1XXJ - chains A and C of the 4 polymer chains in the assembly; structure by X-ray diffraction, 2.80 A resolution.

[Chain A (and C)]
Name: Uricase
Source organism: Aspergillus flavus
Notes: EC 1.7.3.3; chain C of this document is another copy of the same molecule, construct and numbering; everything in this record applies to it too
UniProt: Q00511 (URIC_ASPFL); residue numbers follow UniProt; this construct covers 1-301
Chain sequence (301 residues; each row starts with the number of its first residue):
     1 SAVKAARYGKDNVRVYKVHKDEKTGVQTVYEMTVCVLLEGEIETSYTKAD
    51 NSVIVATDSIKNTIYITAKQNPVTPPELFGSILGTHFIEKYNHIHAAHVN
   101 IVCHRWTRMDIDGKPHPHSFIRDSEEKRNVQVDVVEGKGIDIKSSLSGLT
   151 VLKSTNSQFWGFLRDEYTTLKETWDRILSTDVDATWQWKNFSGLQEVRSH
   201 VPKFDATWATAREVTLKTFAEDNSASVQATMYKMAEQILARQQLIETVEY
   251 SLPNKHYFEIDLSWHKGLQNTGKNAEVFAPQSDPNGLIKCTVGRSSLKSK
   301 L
Unresolved in the structure: 296-301
Sequence notes: modified residue (1)
Modified residues: Ser-1 (n-acetyl-serine; SAC)
Ligand contacts:
  - 5-amino-6-nitropyrimidine-2,4(1h,3h)-dione (UNC), molecule 1: Tyr-8, Ile-54, Ala-56, Thr-57, Asp-58
  - 5-amino-6-nitropyrimidine-2,4(1h,3h)-dione (UNC), molecule 2: Phe-159, Leu-170, Arg-176, Ser-226, Val-227, Gln-228, Asn-254, His-256, Ile-288

[Chain A / chain C interface]
Residue-residue contacts (123; chain A residue first):
  Arg-14(A) / Pro-280(C)
  Arg-14(A) / Gln-281(C)
  Arg-14(A) / Ser-282(C)  hydrogen bond
  Val-15(A) / Phe-278(C)
  Val-15(A) / Pro-280(C)
  Tyr-16(A) / Ser-154(C)
  Tyr-16(A) / Ile-177(C)  hydrophobic
  Tyr-16(A) / Tyr-257(C)  hydrophobic
  Tyr-16(A) / Glu-276(C)
  Tyr-16(A) / Val-277(C)
  Tyr-16(A) / Phe-278(C)  hydrogen bond (backbone-backbone)
  Tyr-16(A) / Pro-280(C)  hydrophobic
  Lys-17(A) / Glu-276(C)
  Lys-17(A) / Val-277(C)
  Val-18(A) / Ala-275(C)
  Val-18(A) / Glu-276(C)  hydrogen bond (backbone-backbone)
  Gln-27(A) / Ser-154(C)  hydrogen bond
  Gln-27(A) / Thr-155(C)
  Val-29(A) / Leu-152(C)  hydrophobic
  Val-29(A) / Ser-154(C)
  Glu-31(A) / Tyr-257(C)  hydrogen bond
  Glu-31(A) / Pro-280(C)
  Asn-62(A) / Trp-264(C)
  Tyr-65(A) / Val-277(C)  hydrophobic
  Tyr-65(A) / Ala-279(C)
  Ile-66(A) / Leu-262(C)  hydrophobic
  Ile-66(A) / Trp-264(C)  hydrophobic
  Ile-66(A) / His-265(C)
  Ala-68(A) / Val-277(C)
  Lys-69(A) / Gln-269(C)  hydrogen bond (side chain-backbone)
  Lys-69(A) / Asn-270(C)
  Lys-69(A) / Asn-274(C)  hydrogen bond (side chain-backbone)
  Lys-69(A) / Glu-276(C)  salt bridge
  Lys-69(A) / Val-277(C)
  Gln-70(A) / Leu-268(C)
  Trp-106(A) / Thr-150(C)
  Trp-106(A) / Val-151(C)
  Trp-106(A) / Leu-152(C)  hydrophobic
  Trp-106(A) / Tyr-257(C)
  Met-109(A) / Val-151(C)  hydrophobic
  Met-109(A) / Leu-216(C)  hydrophobic
  Met-109(A) / Phe-219(C)  hydrophobic
  Ile-111(A) / Lys-217(C)
  Ile-111(A) / Ala-220(C)  hydrophobic
  Ile-111(A) / Glu-221(C)
  Asp-112(A) / Lys-217(C)  salt bridge
  Asp-112(A) / Glu-221(C)
  His-116(A) / Ala-220(C)  hydrogen bond (side chain-backbone)
  His-118(A) / Leu-152(C)
  His-118(A) / Lys-153(C)
  His-118(A) / Ser-154(C)  hydrogen bond (backbone-backbone)
  His-118(A) / Thr-155(C)
  His-118(A) / Asn-156(C)
  His-118(A) / Ala-220(C)
  Ser-119(A) / Leu-152(C)
  Ser-119(A) / Lys-153(C)
  Ser-119(A) / Ala-220(C)
  Phe-120(A) / Val-151(C)
  Phe-120(A) / Leu-152(C)  hydrogen bond (backbone-backbone)
  Ile-121(A) / Leu-149(C)  hydrophobic
  Ile-121(A) / Thr-150(C)
  Ile-121(A) / Val-151(C)  hydrophobic
  Arg-122(A) / Thr-150(C)  hydrogen bond (backbone-backbone)
  Asp-123(A) / Asp-123(C)
  Asp-123(A) / Ser-124(C)
  Leu-149(A) / Ile-121(C)  hydrophobic
  Thr-150(A) / Trp-106(C)
  Thr-150(A) / Ile-121(C)
  Thr-150(A) / Arg-122(C)  hydrogen bond (backbone-backbone)
  Val-151(A) / Trp-106(C)
  Val-151(A) / Phe-120(C)
  Val-151(A) / Ile-121(C)  hydrophobic
  Leu-152(A) / Trp-106(C)  hydrophobic
  Leu-152(A) / Ser-119(C)
  Leu-152(A) / Phe-120(C)  hydrogen bond (backbone-backbone)
  Lys-153(A) / His-118(C)
  Lys-153(A) / Ser-119(C)
  Ser-154(A) / Tyr-16(C)
  Ser-154(A) / Gln-27(C)
  Ser-154(A) / Val-29(C)
  Ser-154(A) / His-118(C)  hydrogen bond (backbone-backbone)
  Ser-154(A) / Phe-120(C)
  Thr-155(A) / Gln-27(C)
  Thr-155(A) / His-118(C)
  Asn-156(A) / His-118(C)
  Asp-175(A) / Lys-20(C)  salt bridge
  Ile-177(A) / Tyr-16(C)  hydrophobic
  Leu-216(A) / Met-109(C)
  Leu-216(A) / Ile-111(C)
  Lys-217(A) / Ile-111(C)
  Lys-217(A) / Asp-112(C)  salt bridge
  Ala-220(A) / Met-109(C)  hydrophobic
  Ala-220(A) / Ile-111(C)  hydrophobic
  Ala-220(A) / His-116(C)  hydrogen bond (backbone-side chain)
  Ala-220(A) / Ser-119(C)
  Glu-221(A) / Ile-111(C)
  Tyr-257(A) / Tyr-16(C)  hydrophobic
  Tyr-257(A) / Glu-31(C)  hydrogen bond
  Tyr-257(A) / Trp-106(C)
  Ile-260(A) / Tyr-65(C)  hydrophobic
  Leu-262(A) / Ile-66(C)  hydrophobic
  Trp-264(A) / Asn-62(C)
  His-265(A) / Ile-66(C)
  Leu-268(A) / Lys-69(C)
  Gln-269(A) / Lys-69(C)  hydrogen bond (backbone-side chain)
  Asn-270(A) / Lys-69(C)
  Asn-274(A) / Lys-69(C)  hydrogen bond (backbone-side chain)
  Ala-275(A) / Val-18(C)
  Glu-276(A) / Tyr-16(C)
  Glu-276(A) / Lys-17(C)
  Glu-276(A) / Val-18(C)  hydrogen bond (backbone-backbone)
  Glu-276(A) / Lys-69(C)  salt bridge
  Val-277(A) / Tyr-16(C)
  Val-277(A) / Lys-17(C)
  Val-277(A) / Ala-68(C)
  Val-277(A) / Lys-69(C)
  Phe-278(A) / Val-15(C)
  Phe-278(A) / Tyr-16(C)  hydrogen bond (backbone-backbone)
  Pro-280(A) / Arg-14(C)
  Pro-280(A) / Val-15(C)
  Pro-280(A) / Tyr-16(C)  hydrophobic
  Gln-281(A) / Arg-14(C)
  Ser-282(A) / Arg-14(C)  hydrogen bond
Other interface residues (no listed pair), chain A (61 interface residues in all): Ser-124, Glu-125, Ser-179, Arg-212, Phe-219, Ala-279
Other interface residues (no listed pair), chain C (61 interface residues in all): Gln-70, Glu-125, Ser-179, Arg-212, Ile-260

[Summary]
The chain A/chain C interface involves 61 residues from each chain, with 21 hydrogen bonds and 5 salt bridges.
Polar pairs include Lys-69(A)/Glu-276(C), Asp-112(A)/Lys-217(C) and Asp-175(A)/Lys-20(C). Bound to chain A:
5-amino-6-nitropyrimidine-2,4(1h,3h)-dione.
Chain A and chain C are both Uricase (Aspergillus flavus); the structure, Urate oxidase from aspergillus
flavus complexed with 5-amino 6-nitro uracil, was determined by X-ray diffraction together with 1WRR, 1WS2,
1WS3, 1XT4 and 1XY3 from the same study.
